PDB entry 8XY6 | electron microscopy, 3.00 A resolution | chains A and I of the 9 polymer chains in the assembly

# Chain A
Molecule: DNA-directed RNA polymerase subunit
Organism: African swine fever virus
Notes: EC 2.7.7.6
UniProtKB: A0A3S7XUW7 (A0A3S7XUW7_ASF); numbering as in UniProt (aligned over 1-1441)
Amino-acid sequence (1441 residues; row label = number of the first residue in the row):
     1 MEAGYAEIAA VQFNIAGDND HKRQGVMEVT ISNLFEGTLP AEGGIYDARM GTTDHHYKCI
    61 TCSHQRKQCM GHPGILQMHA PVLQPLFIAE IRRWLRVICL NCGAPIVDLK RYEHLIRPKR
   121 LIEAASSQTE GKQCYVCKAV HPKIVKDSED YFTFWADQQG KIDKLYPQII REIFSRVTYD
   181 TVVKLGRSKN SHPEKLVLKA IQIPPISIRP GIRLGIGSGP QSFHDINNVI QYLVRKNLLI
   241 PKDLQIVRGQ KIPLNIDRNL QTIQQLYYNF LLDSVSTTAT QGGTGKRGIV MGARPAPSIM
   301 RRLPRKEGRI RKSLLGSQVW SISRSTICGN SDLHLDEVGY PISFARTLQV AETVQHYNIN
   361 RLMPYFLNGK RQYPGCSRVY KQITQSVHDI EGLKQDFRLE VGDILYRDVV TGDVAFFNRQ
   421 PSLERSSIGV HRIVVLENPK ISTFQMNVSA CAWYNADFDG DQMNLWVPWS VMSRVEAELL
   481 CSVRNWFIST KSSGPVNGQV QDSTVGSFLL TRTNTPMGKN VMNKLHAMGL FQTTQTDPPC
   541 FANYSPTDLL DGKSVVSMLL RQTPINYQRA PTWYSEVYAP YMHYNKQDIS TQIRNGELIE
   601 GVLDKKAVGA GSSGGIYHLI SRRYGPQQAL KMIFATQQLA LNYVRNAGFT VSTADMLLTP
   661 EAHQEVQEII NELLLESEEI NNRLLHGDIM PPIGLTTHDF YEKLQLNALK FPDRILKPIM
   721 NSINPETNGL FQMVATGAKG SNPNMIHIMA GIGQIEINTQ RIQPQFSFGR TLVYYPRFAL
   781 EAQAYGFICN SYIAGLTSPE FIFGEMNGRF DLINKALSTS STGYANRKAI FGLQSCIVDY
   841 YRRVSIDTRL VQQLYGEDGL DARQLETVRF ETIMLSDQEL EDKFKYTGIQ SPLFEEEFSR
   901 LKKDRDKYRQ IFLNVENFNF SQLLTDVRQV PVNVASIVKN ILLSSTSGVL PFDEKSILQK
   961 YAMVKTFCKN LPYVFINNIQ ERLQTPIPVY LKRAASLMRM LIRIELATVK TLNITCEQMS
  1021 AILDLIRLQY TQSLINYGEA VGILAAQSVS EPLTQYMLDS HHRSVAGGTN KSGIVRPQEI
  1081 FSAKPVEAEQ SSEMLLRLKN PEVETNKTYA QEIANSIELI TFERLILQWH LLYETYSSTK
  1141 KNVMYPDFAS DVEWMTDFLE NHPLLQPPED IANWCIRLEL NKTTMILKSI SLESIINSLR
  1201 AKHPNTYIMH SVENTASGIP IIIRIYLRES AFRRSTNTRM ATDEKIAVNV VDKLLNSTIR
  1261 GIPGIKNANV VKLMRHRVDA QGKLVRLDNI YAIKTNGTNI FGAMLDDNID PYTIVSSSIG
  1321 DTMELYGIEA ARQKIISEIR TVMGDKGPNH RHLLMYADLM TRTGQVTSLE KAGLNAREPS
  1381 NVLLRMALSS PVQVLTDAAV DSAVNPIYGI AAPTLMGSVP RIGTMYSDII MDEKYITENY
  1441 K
Disordered / not traced: 213-224, 281-294, 1235-1239
Ion coordination: Zn2+ site 1: Cys59, Cys62, Cys69, His72; Zn2+ site 2: Cys99, Cys102, Cys134, Cys137; Mg2+: Asp457, Asp459, Asp461

# Chain I
Molecule: M1249L
Organism: African swine fever virus
UniProtKB: A0A2X0SDX8 (A0A2X0SDX8_ASF); residue numbers follow UniProt; this construct covers 673-1249
Amino-acid sequence (577 residues; each row starts with the number of its first residue):
   673 DTKVLLTEIL LDPMYDYAAT VARIDGSIPM HKPRTPKEAE YEFKTVIGRT PAELLSQKEF
   733 YDKIYTSKYR PDFTQLTRLN DIYFQEESLR VWWGGRDEEK TSTLIYLRAY ELFLKYLQNA
   793 PNFNSELAEF KTYENAYGEQ KALLAQQGFY NIFDPNTGRA DQRTRLFEYK RLPISTLYDE
   853 RGLPHKWTIY VYKAVDSSQK PAEIEVTRKD VIKKIDNHYA LADLRCSVCH VLQHEVGQLN
   913 IKKVQTALKA SLEFNTFYAF YESRCPKGGL HDFQDKKCVK CGLFTYIIYD HLSQPELVHD
   973 YYNNYKDQYD KEKMSIRSIQ IKKDMTTPST ETQPKPPQEP WTFDYGKIIK TAKILDISPA
  1033 VIEAIGAMEG RSYADIREGQ GAPPPPTSMD DPRLMAVDSA VRIFLYNYNC LRHVSTFNKP
  1093 PIHVERLVKH LSYEEKEDLE KVLPNVVNEY HTTFKHLRVT DPASALLYSI EFLCISFLTL
  1153 YEIKEPSWVV NIVREFALTE LNTIIQSEKL LSKPGAFNFM IFGEDFVCSG EDSSMDDISA
  1213 YSSPGLFGED IIDRLDDPFS IEDVDISLDV LDNLAPQ
Disordered / not traced: 747-771, 940-957, 974-1010

# Interface between chain A and chain I
Residue-residue contacts (101):
  Arg305(A) with Glu1234(I), salt bridge
  Lys306(A) with Glu1234(I); Asp1237(I), salt bridge
  Arg311(A) with Glu1234(I), hydrogen bond (side chain-backbone); Asp1235(I), salt bridge
  Arg324(A) with Asp1241(I); Val1242(I)
  Arg419(A) with Asn1245(I)
  Gln420(A) with Ile1238(I); Val1242(I); Asn1245(I), hydrogen bond (backbone-side chain)
  Pro421(A) with Leu1246(I)
  Asp459(A) with Ala1247(I); Gln1249(I)
  Gly460(A) with Asp1244(I)
  Asp461(A) with Asp1244(I); Asn1245(I)
  Gln462(A) with Val1242(I); Asp1244(I); Asn1245(I), hydrogen bond (backbone-side chain)
  Tyr574(A) with Ile884(I)
  Glu576(A) with Arg880(I); Lys881(I)
  Val577(A) with Arg880(I)
  Ala579(A) with Val883(I)
  Pro580(A) with Tyr862(I), hydrophobic; Tyr864(I), hydrogen bond (backbone-side chain); Arg880(I)
  Tyr581(A) with Tyr862(I); Leu893(I), hydrophobic
  His583(A) with Asp888(I); Asn889(I); Tyr891(I), hydrogen bond (side chain-backbone)
  Tyr584(A) with Ile884(I), hydrophobic
  Lys586(A) with Ile884(I), hydrogen bond (side chain-backbone); Lys885(I)
  Ile589(A) with Ile884(I), hydrophobic
  Leu657(A) with Arg837(I)
  Leu658(A) with Arg837(I), hydrogen bond (backbone-side chain)
  Thr659(A) with Arg837(I)
  Pro660(A) with Arg837(I)
  His663(A) with Arg837(I), hydrogen bond (side chain-backbone)
  Gln667(A) with Leu838(I), hydrogen bond (side chain-backbone); Phe839(I); Glu840(I); Lys842(I), hydrogen bond
  Glu668(A) with Leu844(I)
  Ile670(A) with Phe839(I), hydrophobic
  Asn671(A) with Phe839(I); Glu840(I); Tyr841(I), hydrogen bond (side chain-backbone); Lys842(I), hydrogen bond (side chain-backbone); Leu844(I)
  Glu672(A) with Leu844(I); Thr848(I); Leu849(I)
  Leu674(A) with Phe839(I), hydrophobic; Tyr841(I), hydrophobic
  Leu675(A) with Leu844(I); Pro845(I); Ile846(I), hydrophobic; Thr848(I); Leu849(I), hydrophobic
  Glu676(A) with Leu849(I)
  Glu678(A) with Tyr841(I); Arg843(I), salt bridge
  Glu679(A) with Ile846(I)
  Arg683(A) with Leu924(I)
  Asp688(A) with Leu924(I)
  Met690(A) with Thr928(I)
  Asp713(A) with Arg880(I), salt bridge
  Arg714(A) with Trp859(I); Gln905(I)
  Lys717(A) with Leu896(I)
  Cys789(A) with Phe839(I), hydrophobic
  Asn790(A) with Leu838(I); Phe839(I), hydrogen bond (side chain-backbone)
  Ala794(A) with Leu838(I)
  Gly795(A) with Leu838(I)
  Thr797(A) with Leu838(I)
  Ile813(A) with Phe1231(I), hydrophobic
  Lys815(A) with Pro1248(I)
  Ala816(A) with Phe1231(I), hydrophobic
  Leu817(A) with Pro1230(I); Phe1231(I), hydrophobic
  Thr819(A) with Ile1233(I); Leu1246(I)
  Ser820(A) with Pro1230(I), hydrogen bond (side chain-backbone); Phe1231(I), hydrogen bond (side chain-backbone); Ser1232(I); Ile1233(I)
  Gly823(A) with Asp1235(I); Val1236(I)
  Tyr824(A) with Asp1228(I); Asp1229(I), hydrogen bond (side chain-backbone); Ser1232(I), hydrogen bond; Glu1234(I); Asp1235(I)
  Arg827(A) with Asp1235(I)
  Ile1186(A) with Arg936(I)
  Leu1187(A) with Arg936(I)
Interface residues without a listed pair, chain A (62 interface residues in all): Glu665, Leu812, Thr1108, Ser1189
Interface residues without a listed pair, chain I (51 interface residues in all): Tyr850, Tyr958, Ile959

# In short
62 residues of chain A face 51 of chain I across their interface, with 17 hydrogen bonds and 5 salt bridges.
Polar pairs include Arg305(A)-Glu1234(I), Lys306(A)-Asp1237(I) and Arg311(A)-Asp1235(I). Cys59(A), Cys62(A),
Cys69(A) and His72(A) coordinate Zn2+ site 1.
Chain A is DNA-directed RNA polymerase subunit and chain I is M1249L, both from African swine fever virus; the
structure, ASFV RNAP M1249L C-tail occupied complex3 (MCOC3), was determined by electron microscopy together
with 8Y0E, 8XX4, 8XX5, 8XXP and 8XXT from the same study.
